Entry 6PDT (electron microscopy, 3.80 A resolution); this record covers chains A and D of the 4 polymer chains in the assembly.

== Chain A (and D) ==
Name: Glucokinase-1
From: Saccharomyces cerevisiae (strain ATCC 204508 / S288c)
Notes: EC 2.7.1.2; chain D of this document is another copy of the same molecule, construct and numbering; everything in this record applies to it too
UniProt: P17709 (HXKG_YEAST); residue numbers follow UniProt; this construct covers 1-500
Chain sequence (500 residues; numbered 1 to 500; the number before each row is that of its first residue):
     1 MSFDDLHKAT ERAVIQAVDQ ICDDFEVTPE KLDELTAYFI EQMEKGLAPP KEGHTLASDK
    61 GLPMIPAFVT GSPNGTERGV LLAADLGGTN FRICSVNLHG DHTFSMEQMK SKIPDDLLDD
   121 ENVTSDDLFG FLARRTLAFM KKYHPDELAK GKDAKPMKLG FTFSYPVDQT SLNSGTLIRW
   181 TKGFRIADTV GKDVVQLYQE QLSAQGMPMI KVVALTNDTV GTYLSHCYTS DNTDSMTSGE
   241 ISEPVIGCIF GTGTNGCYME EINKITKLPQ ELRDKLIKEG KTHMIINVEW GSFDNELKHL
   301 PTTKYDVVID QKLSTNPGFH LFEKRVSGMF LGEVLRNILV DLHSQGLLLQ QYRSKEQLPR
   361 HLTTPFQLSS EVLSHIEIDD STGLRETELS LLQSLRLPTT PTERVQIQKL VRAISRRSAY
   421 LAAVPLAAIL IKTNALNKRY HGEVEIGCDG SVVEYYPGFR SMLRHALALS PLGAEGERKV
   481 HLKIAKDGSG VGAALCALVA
Disulfides: C248-C448
Ion coordination: Mg2+: D218 (together with ATP)
Ligand contacts:
  - ATP: G87, G88, T89, N90, R92, S164, K182, D218, I249, G251, T252, G253, G328, M329, S369, S370, E371, S374, G450, S451, V452, Y455, Y456
  - alpha-D-glucopyranose (GLC): S164, Y165, P166, T181, K182, N217, T219, I249, G253, T254, N255, E289, H320, E323
Swiss-Prot annotation at these positions:
  - region: K158 to F184 (Glucose-binding)
  - binding site (ATP): K110, D487 to G492
  - modified residue: S2 (N-acetylserine), S470 (Phosphoserine)
What the authors report for this chain:
  - self-association interface (contacts with another copy of this molecule): E371 to Q393
  - mutagenesis - F3S: unchanged catalytic activity
  - catalytic residues: K182 (citing earlier work)
  - mutagenesis - F3S/K182A, K182A: abolished catalytic activity

== Chain A / chain D interface ==
Contacting residue pairs (13):
  T237(A) with R460(D)
  S238(A) with R460(D)
  G239(A) with S461(D), hydrogen bond (backbone-side chain)
  E240(A) with R464(D), salt bridge
  R460(A) with T237(D); S238(D)
  S461(A) with G239(D), hydrogen bond (side chain-backbone)
  R464(A) with E240(D), salt bridge
  A474(A) with R478(D)
  E477(A) with R478(D), salt bridge
  R478(A) with A474(D); E477(D), salt bridge; R478(D)
Other interface residues (no listed pair), chain A (12 interface residues in all): I378, P457
Other interface residues (no listed pair), chain D (12 interface residues in all): I378, P457

== Summary ==
The chain A/chain D interface involves 12 residues from each chain; the contacts include 2 hydrogen bonds and
4 salt bridges. Among the polar pairs are E240(A)-R464(D), E477(A)-R478(D) and G239(A)-S461(D). Bound to chain
A: alpha-D-glucopyranose and ATP. The paper reports the catalytic residue K182(A); F3S/K182A and K182A of
chain A abolish catalytic activity.
Both chains are Glucokinase-1 (Saccharomyces cerevisiae (strain ATCC 204508 / S288c)). Entry 6PDT (cryoEM
structure of yeast glucokinase filament) was determined by electron microscopy together with 6P4X from the
same study.
